Entry 6BDA (X-ray diffraction, 1.88 A resolution); this record covers chains A and D of the 5 polymer chains in the assembly.

== Chain A ==
Name: Ribosomal protein 3/homing endonuclease-like protein fusion
Organism: Ophiostoma novo-ulmi subsp. americana
UniProtKB: Q4VWW5 (Q4VWW5_OPHNO); residues 1-303 here correspond to UniProt positions 413-715 (UniProt number = residue number + 412)
Amino-acid sequence (307 residues; numbered -3 to 303; the number before each row is that of its first residue; numbers below 1 keep their minus sign (Gly-3 is residue -3)):
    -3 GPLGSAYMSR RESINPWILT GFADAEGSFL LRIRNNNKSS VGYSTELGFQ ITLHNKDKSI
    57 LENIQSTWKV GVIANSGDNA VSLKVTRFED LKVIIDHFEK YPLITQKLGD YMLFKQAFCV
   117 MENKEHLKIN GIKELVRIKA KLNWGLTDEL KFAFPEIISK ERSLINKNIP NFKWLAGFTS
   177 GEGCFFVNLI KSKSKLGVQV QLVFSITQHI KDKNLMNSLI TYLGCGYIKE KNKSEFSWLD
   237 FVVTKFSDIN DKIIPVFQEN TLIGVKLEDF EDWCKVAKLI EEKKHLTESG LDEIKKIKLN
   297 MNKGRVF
Disordered / not traced: -3 to 8
Differences from the reference sequence: expression tag (-3 to 0); conflict Phe148 (Lys560 in Q4VWW5)
Bound ions: Mg2+ site 1: Ala21, Glu178 (shared with 1 residue of chain B; 1 residue of chain E); Mg2+ site 2: Glu22, Gly177 (shared with 1 residue of chain C; DT15(D) of chain D)

== Chain D ==
Molecule: Cleaved cognate DNA strand, -11 antisense
Sequence (15 nucleotides; numbered 1 to 15; the number before each row is that of its first residue):
     1 GGTAAAAGGT CGAAT
Bound ions: Mg2+ site 1: DT15 (shared with Glu22(A), Gly177(A) of chain A; 1 residue of chain C)

== Chain A / chain D interface ==
Residue-residue contacts (32):
  Ala21(A) - DT15(D)  phosphate contact
  Glu22(A) - DT15(D)  phosphate contact
  Thr48(A) - DT15(D)  sugar contact
  Leu49(A) - DT15(D)  sugar contact
  His50(A) - DA14(D)  phosphate contact
  His50(A) - DT15(D)  hydrogen bond to the phosphate
  Ala76(A) - DT15(D)  base contact
  Ile186(A) - DA6(D)  base contact
  Ser188(A) - DT3(D)  base contact
  Lys189(A) - DT3(D)  base contact
  Ser190(A) - DT3(D)  phosphate contact
  Lys191(A) - DG2(D)  sugar contact
  Lys191(A) - DT3(D)  hydrogen bond to the phosphate
  Gln195(A) - DA4(D)  base contact
  Gln195(A) - DA5(D)  hydrogen bond to the base
  Gln197(A) - DA5(D)  hydrogen bond to the base
  Gln197(A) - DA6(D)  hydrogen bond to the base
  Tyr223(A) - DA6(D)  sugar contact
  Tyr223(A) - DA7(D)  phosphate contact
  Lys225(A) - DA7(D)  base contact
  Lys225(A) - DG8(D)  hydrogen bond to the base
  Lys227(A) - DG9(D)  hydrogen bond to the base
  Lys227(A) - DT10(D)  base contact
  Lys229(A) - DG12(D)  hydrogen bond to the base
  Lys229(A) - DA13(D)  base contact
  Trp234(A) - DC11(D)  base contact
  Thr240(A) - DA5(D)  sugar contact
  Thr240(A) - DA6(D)  hydrogen bond to the phosphate
  Lys241(A) - DA5(D)  phosphate contact
  Lys241(A) - DA6(D)  hydrogen bond to the phosphate
  Phe242(A) - DA5(D)  hydrogen bond to the phosphate
  His281(A) - DA4(D)  salt bridge to the phosphate
Interface residues without a listed pair, chain A (27 interface residues in all): Asn75, Gly177, Asn184, Ser243, Leu282

== In short ==
27 residues of chain A and 14 residues of chain D are in contact, with 11 hydrogen bonds and 1 salt bridge.
Among the polar pairs are Gln195(A)-DA5(D), Gln197(A)-DA5(D) and Gln197(A)-DA6(D). The Mg2+ site 1 is built by
Ala21(A) and Glu178(A).
Chain A is Ribosomal protein 3/homing endonuclease-like protein fusion (Ophiostoma novo-ulmi subsp. americana)
and chain D is Cleaved cognate DNA strand, -11 antisense; the structure, Wild-type I-OnuI bound to A3G
substrate (post-cleavage complex), was determined by X-ray diffraction.
